Entry 2OR3 (X-ray diffraction, 1.20 A resolution); this record covers chains A and B.

Chain A (and B):
Name: Protein DJ-1
Source organism: Homo sapiens
Notes: chain B of this document is another copy of the same molecule, construct and numbering; everything in this record applies to it too
UniProt: Q99497 (PARK7_HUMAN); residue numbers follow UniProt; this construct covers 1-189
Amino-acid sequence (189 residues; each row starts with the number of its first residue):
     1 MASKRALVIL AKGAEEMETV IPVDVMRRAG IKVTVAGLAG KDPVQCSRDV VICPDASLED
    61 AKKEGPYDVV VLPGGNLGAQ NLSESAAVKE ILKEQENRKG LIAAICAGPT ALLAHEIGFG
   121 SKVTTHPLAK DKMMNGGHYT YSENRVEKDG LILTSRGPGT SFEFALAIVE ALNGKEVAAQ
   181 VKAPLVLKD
Disordered / not traced: 1, 189
UniProt features mapped onto this chain:
  - active site: C106 (Nucleophile), H126
  - site: D149, G150 (Cleavage)
  - modified residue: A2 (N-acetylalanine), Y67 (Phosphotyrosine), C106 (Cysteine sulfinic acid (-SO2H)), K148 (N6-acetyllysine), K182 (N6-succinyllysine)
  - lipidation (S-palmitoyl cysteine): C46, C53, C106
  - cross-link: K130 (Glycyl lysine isopeptide (Lys-Gly) (interchain with G-Cter in SUMO))
  - natural variant: L10 (L10P: In PARK7; uncertain significance), M26 (M26I: In PARK7), A39 (A39S: Found in early-onset Parkinson disease with digenic inheritance), Q45 (deletion: In PARK7), E64 (E64D: In PARK7), A104 (A104T: In PARK7), D149 (D149A: In PARK7), E163 (E163K: In PARK7; uncertain significance), L166 (L166P: In PARK7)
  - mutagenesis: L10 (L10P: Abolishes detoxification activity on methylglyocal-adducted CoA), E18 (E18A: Strongly decreases enzymatic activity. Almost abolishes detoxification activity on methylglyocal-adducted CoA; E18D: Strongly decreases enzymatic activity ...), C46 (C46A: Reduces protein stability. No effect on oxidation; C46A: Reduces protein stability. No effect on oxidation. Reduced localization in lipid rafts; when associated with A-106 ...), V51 (V51A: Disrupts dimer formation and strongly reduces ability to eliminate hydrogen peroxide), C53 (C53A: Strongly reduces chaperone activity and ability to eliminate hydrogen peroxide; C53S: No effect on mitochondrial translocation neither on deglycase activity), C106 (C106A: Abolishes enzymatic activity. Abolishes oxidation, association with mitochondria and protease activity. No effect on chaperone activity. Reduces binding to OTUD7B ...), H126 (H126A: Strongly decreases enzymatic activity), K130 (K130R: Partially compensates for loss of stability; when associated with P-166), A179 (A179T: No effect on detoxification activity on methylglyocal-adducted CoA)
What the authors report for this chain:
  - contacts within the chain: E18-C106 (hydrogen bond)
  - self-association interface (contacts with another copy of this molecule); pairs are residue here / residue on that copy: R28-R48 (pi stacking)
  - binding site for sulfate ion: R28, R48
  - mutagenesis - E18L: increased stability in response to pKa of C106
  - mutagenesis - R28Q: unchanged stability in response to pKa of C106

Interface between chain A and chain B:
Contacting residue pairs (62; chain A residue first):
  E15(A) - D24(B)
  E15(A) - R28(B)  salt bridge
  E16(A) - V20(B)
  E16(A) - D24(B)
  M17(A) - V20(B)
  M17(A) - I21(B)  hydrophobic
  M17(A) - D24(B)
  M17(A) - R28(B)
  M17(A) - F162(B)  hydrophobic
  V20(A) - E16(B)
  V20(A) - M17(B)
  I21(A) - M17(B)  hydrophobic
  I21(A) - I21(B)  hydrophobic
  V23(A) - V50(B)  hydrophobic
  D24(A) - E15(B)
  D24(A) - E16(B)
  D24(A) - M17(B)
  D24(A) - R48(B)  salt bridge
  R27(A) - R48(B)  hydrogen bond (side chain-backbone)
  R27(A) - D49(B)
  R27(A) - V50(B)
  R28(A) - E15(B)  salt bridge
  R28(A) - M17(B)
  R28(A) - R48(B)
  R28(A) - P158(B)
  R48(A) - D24(B)  salt bridge
  R48(A) - R27(B)  hydrogen bond (backbone-side chain)
  R48(A) - R28(B)
  D49(A) - R27(B)
  V50(A) - V23(B)  hydrophobic
  V50(A) - R27(B)
  V51(A) - I52(B)
  V51(A) - C53(B)  hydrogen bond (backbone-backbone)
  I52(A) - V51(B)
  C53(A) - V51(B)  hydrogen bond (backbone-backbone)
  C53(A) - C53(B)  hydrogen bond
  H126(A) - P184(B)  hydrogen bond (side chain-backbone)
  H126(A) - V186(B)
  R145(A) - V186(B)  hydrogen bond (side chain-backbone)
  R145(A) - L187(B)  hydrogen bond (side chain-backbone)
  R145(A) - K188(B)
  G157(A) - L185(B)
  P158(A) - R28(B)
  P158(A) - F162(B)
  P158(A) - L185(B)
  G159(A) - L185(B)  hydrogen bond (backbone-backbone)
  G159(A) - V186(B)
  G159(A) - L187(B)
  T160(A) - V186(B)
  F162(A) - M17(B)  hydrophobic
  F162(A) - P158(B)
  P184(A) - H126(B)  hydrogen bond (backbone-side chain)
  L185(A) - G157(B)
  L185(A) - P158(B)
  L185(A) - G159(B)  hydrogen bond (backbone-backbone)
  V186(A) - H126(B)
  V186(A) - R145(B)  hydrogen bond (backbone-side chain)
  V186(A) - G159(B)
  V186(A) - T160(B)
  L187(A) - R145(B)
  L187(A) - G159(B)
  K188(A) - R145(B)
Other interface residues (no listed pair), chain A (31 interface residues in all): V25, P43, P127, R156
Other interface residues (no listed pair), chain B (31 interface residues in all): V25, P43, P127, R156

In short:
Chain A and chain B each contribute 31 residues to their interface; the contacts include 12 hydrogen bonds and
4 salt bridges. Polar contacts include E15(A)-R28(B), D24(A)-R48(B) and R27(A)-R48(B). From the paper: a
binding site for sulfate ion at R28(A) and R48(A); E18L of chain A increases stability in response to pKa of
C106.
Chain A and chain B are both Protein DJ-1 (Homo sapiens); the structure, Pre-oxidation Complex of Human DJ-1,
was determined by X-ray diffraction together with 3CY6, 3CYF, 3CZ9 and 3CZA from the same study.
